8ZI1 - chains A and g of the 8 polymer chains in the assembly; structure by electron microscopy, 2.92 A resolution.

# Chain A
Protein: ATP synthase subunit alpha
Source organism: Acinetobacter baumannii AB5075
Notes: EC 7.1.2.2
UniProt: A3M142 (ATPA_ACIBT); residue numbers follow UniProt; this construct covers 1-514
Amino-acid sequence (514 residues; numbered 1 to 514; the number before each row is that of its first residue):
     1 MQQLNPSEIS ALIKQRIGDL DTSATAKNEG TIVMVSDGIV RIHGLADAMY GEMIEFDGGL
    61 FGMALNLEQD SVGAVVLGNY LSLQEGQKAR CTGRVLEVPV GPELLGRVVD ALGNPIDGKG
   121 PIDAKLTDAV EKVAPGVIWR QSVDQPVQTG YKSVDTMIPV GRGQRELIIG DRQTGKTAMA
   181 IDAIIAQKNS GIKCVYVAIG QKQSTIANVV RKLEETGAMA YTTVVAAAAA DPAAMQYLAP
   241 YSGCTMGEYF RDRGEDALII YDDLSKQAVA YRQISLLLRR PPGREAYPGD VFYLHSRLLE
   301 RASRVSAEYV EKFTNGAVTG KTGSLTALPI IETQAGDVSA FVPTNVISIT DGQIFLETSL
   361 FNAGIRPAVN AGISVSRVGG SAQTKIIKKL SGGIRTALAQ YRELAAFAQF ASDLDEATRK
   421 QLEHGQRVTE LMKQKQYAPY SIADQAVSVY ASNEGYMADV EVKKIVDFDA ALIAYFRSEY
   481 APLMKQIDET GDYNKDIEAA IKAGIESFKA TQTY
Unresolved in the structure: 1-25
Ion coordination: Mg2+: T177 (together with ATP)
Ligand contacts: ATP (adenosine-5'-triphosphate): Y151, R172, Q173, T174, G175, K176, T177, A178, F361, R366, P367, Q434, K435, Q436
UniProt features mapped onto this chain:
  - binding site (ATP): G170 to T177
  - site: S374 (Required for activity)

# Chain g
Protein: ATP synthase gamma chain
Source organism: Acinetobacter baumannii AB5075
UniProt: A3M143 (ATPG_ACIBT); numbering as in UniProt (aligned over 1-289)
Amino-acid sequence (289 residues; numbered 1 to 289; the number before each row is that of its first residue):
     1 MANLKEIRAK VASIKSTQKI TRAMQMVAAS KMRRAQERMA QGRPYADNMR RVIAHLVQAN
    61 PEYKHRYMVD RPVKRVGYII VSSDRGLAGG LNINLFKKVV QHVKAQQEQS IEVQFALIGQ
   121 KAVSFFKNYG GKVLGATTQI GDAPSLEQLT GSVQVMLDAF DKGELDRIYL VSNGFVNAMT
   181 QKPKVEQLVP LAPAEEGDDL NRTYGWDYIY EPEAEELLNG LLVRYIESMV YQGVIENVAC
   241 EQSARMVAMK AATDNAGQLI KDLQLIYNKL RQAAITQEIS EIVGGAAAV
Unresolved in the structure: 1

# Chain A / chain g interface
Residue-residue contacts (4):
  G283(A) - S280(g)
  R284(A) - Q277(g)  hydrogen bond
  R284(A) - S280(g)
  D337(A) - K269(g)  salt bridge
Also at the interface, not in a pair above, chain A (5 interface residues in all): P282, E285
Also at the interface, not in a pair above, chain g (5 interface residues in all): T276, V283

# In short
The chain A/chain g interface involves 5 residues from each chain; the contacts include 1 hydrogen bond and 1
salt bridge. Polar pairs include D337(A)-K269(g) and R284(A)-Q277(g). Ligands of chain A: ATP. From UniProt: 8
ATP-binding residues on chain A.
Here chain A is ATP synthase subunit alpha and chain g is ATP synthase gamma chain, both from Acinetobacter
baumannii AB5075. Entry 8ZI1 (Cryo-EM reveals transition states of the Acinetobacter baumannii F1-ATPase
rotary subunits gamma and epsilon and novel ...) was determined by electron microscopy, deposited together
with 8ZI0, 8ZI2 and 8ZI3.
